Entry 4QDI (X-ray diffraction, 1.80 A resolution); this record covers chain A.

# Chain A
Name: UDP-N-acetylmuramoyl-tripeptide--D-alanyl-D-alanine ligase
From: Acinetobacter baumannii
Notes: EC 6.3.2.10
UniProtKB: B7GVN5 (B7GVN5_ACIB3); residue numbers follow UniProt; this construct covers 1-466
Sequence (472 residues; row label = number of the first residue in the row; numbers below 1 keep their minus sign (His-5 is residue -5)):
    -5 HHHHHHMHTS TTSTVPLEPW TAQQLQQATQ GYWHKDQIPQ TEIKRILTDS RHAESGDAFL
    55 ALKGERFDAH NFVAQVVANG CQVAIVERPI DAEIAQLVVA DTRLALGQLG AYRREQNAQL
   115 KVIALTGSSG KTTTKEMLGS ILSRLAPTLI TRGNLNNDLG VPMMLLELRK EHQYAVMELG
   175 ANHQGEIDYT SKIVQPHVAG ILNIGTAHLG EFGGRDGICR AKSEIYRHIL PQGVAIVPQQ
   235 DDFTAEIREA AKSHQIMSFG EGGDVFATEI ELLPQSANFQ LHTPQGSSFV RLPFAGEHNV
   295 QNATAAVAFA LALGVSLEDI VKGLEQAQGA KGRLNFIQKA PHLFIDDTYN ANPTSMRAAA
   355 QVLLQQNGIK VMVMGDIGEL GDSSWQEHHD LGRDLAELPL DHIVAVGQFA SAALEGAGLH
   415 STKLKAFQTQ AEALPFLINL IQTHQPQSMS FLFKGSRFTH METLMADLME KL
Unresolved in the structure: -5 to 8, 466
Differences from the reference sequence: expression tag (-5 to 0)
Metal / ion sites: Mg2+: Thr126, Glu172 (together with ATP)
Residues lining bound ligands:
  - ATP (adenosine-5'-triphosphate): Ser122, Ser123, Gly124, Lys125, Thr126, Thr127, Asn150, Glu172, Asn197, His292, Asn296, Arg327, Asp341, Tyr343, Asn344, Ser349, Lys448
  - UDP (uridine-5'-diphosphate): Thr42, Leu56, Phe61, Ala63, Phe66, Arg97, Leu153, Met157

# Summary
Chain A binds ATP and UDP. Thr126 and Glu172 coordinate Mg2+.
Chain A is UDP-N-acetylmuramoyl-tripeptide--D-alanyl-D-alanine ligase (Acinetobacter baumannii); the
structure, Crystal structure II of MurF from Acinetobacter baumannii, was determined by X-ray diffraction
(same publication as 4QF5).
